Entry 3V1Q (X-ray diffraction, 2.00 A resolution); this record covers chain A.

[Chain A]
Name: Reverse transcriptase/ribonuclease H p80
Source organism: Xenotropic MuLV-related virus VP35
Notes: EC 3.1.26.4; fragment: RNase H domain
UniProt: Q2F7J3 (POL_XMRV3); residues 498-671 here correspond to UniProt positions 1155-1328 (UniProt number = residue number + 657)
Chain sequence (167 residues; row label = number of the first residue in the row; note: 11 numbers in that range are skipped by the numbering (no residue carries them; nothing is unmodelled there)):
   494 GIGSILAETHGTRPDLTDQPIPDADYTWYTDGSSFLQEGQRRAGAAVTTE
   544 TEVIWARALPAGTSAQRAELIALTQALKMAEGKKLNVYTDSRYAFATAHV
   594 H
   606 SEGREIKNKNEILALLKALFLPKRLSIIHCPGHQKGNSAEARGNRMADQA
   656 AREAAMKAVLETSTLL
Not modelled in the structure: 494-499, 668-671
Differences from the reference sequence: expression tag (494-497)
UniProt features mapped onto this chain:
  - binding site (Mg(2+)): Asp524, Glu562, Asp583, Asp653
  - binding site (RNA): Ser527, Leu529, Arg585, Arg609
  - binding site (DNA): Gln530, Ser557, Gln559
  - site: Leu671 (Cleavage)

[Summary]
UniProt lists 4 Mg2+-binding residues, 4 RNA-binding residues and 3 DNA-binding residues.
Chain A is Reverse transcriptase/ribonuclease H p80 (Xenotropic MuLV-related virus VP35); the structure,
Crystal structures of the reverse transcriptase-associated ribonuclease H domain of xenotropic murine
leukemia-virus related virus, was determined by X-ray diffraction together with 3V1O and 3V1R from the same
study.
